PDB entry 4H1L | X-ray diffraction, 3.30 A resolution | chains A and C of the 5 polymer chains in the assembly

Chain A:
Molecule: HLA class II histocompatibility antigen, DR alpha chain
Organism: Homo sapiens
UniProt: P01903 (DRA_HUMAN); residues 3-180 here correspond to UniProt positions 28-205 (UniProt number = residue number + 25)
Sequence (178 residues; row label = number of the first residue in the row):
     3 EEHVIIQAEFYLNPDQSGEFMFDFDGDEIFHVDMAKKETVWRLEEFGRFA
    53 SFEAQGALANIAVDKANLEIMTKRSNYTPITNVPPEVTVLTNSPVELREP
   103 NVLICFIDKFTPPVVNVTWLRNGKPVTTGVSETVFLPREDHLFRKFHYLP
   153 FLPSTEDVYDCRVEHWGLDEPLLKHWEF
Disulfides: Cys107-Cys163
UniProt features mapped onto this chain:
  - region: Glu179, Phe180 (Connecting peptide)
  - site: Gln9 (Self- and pathogen-derived peptide antigen), Gly49 (Self-peptide antigen), Phe51 (Self- and pathogen-derived peptide antigen), Ala52 (Self-peptide antigen), Ser53 (Self- and pathogen-derived peptide antigen), Glu55 (Pathogen-derived peptide antigen), Asn62 (Self- and pathogen-derived peptide antigen), Asn69 (Pathogen-derived peptide antigen), Arg76 (Self- and pathogen-derived peptide antigen)
  - glycosylation (N-linked (GlcNAc...) asparagine): Asn78, Asn118

Chain C:
Molecule: mimotope peptide
Organism: Escherichia coli
Sequence (13 residues; row label = number of the first residue in the row; numbers below 1 keep their minus sign (Gln-1 is residue -1)):
    -1 QHIRCNIPKRISA

How chain A and chain C interact:
Pairs across the interface (27; chain A residue first):
  Gln9(A) - Asn4(C)  hydrogen bond (side chain-backbone)
  Phe32(A) - Ile1(C)  hydrophobic
  Trp43(A) - Ile1(C)  hydrophobic
  Phe51(A) - Gln-1(C)
  Ala52(A) - Gln-1(C)
  Ser53(A) - Gln-1(C)  hydrogen bond (backbone-backbone)
  Ser53(A) - His0(C)
  Ser53(A) - Ile1(C)  hydrogen bond (backbone-backbone)
  Phe54(A) - Ile1(C)
  Phe54(A) - Cys3(C)  hydrophobic
  Asn62(A) - Cys3(C)
  Asn62(A) - Asn4(C)  hydrogen bond (side chain-backbone)
  Asn62(A) - Ile5(C)
  Asn62(A) - Pro6(C)
  Val65(A) - Pro6(C)  hydrophobic
  Val65(A) - Lys7(C)
  Val65(A) - Arg8(C)
  Ala68(A) - Arg8(C)
  Asn69(A) - Lys7(C)
  Asn69(A) - Arg8(C)
  Asn69(A) - Ile9(C)  hydrogen bond (side chain-backbone)
  Ile72(A) - Ile9(C)  hydrophobic
  Ile72(A) - Ser10(C)
  Ile72(A) - Ala11(C)  hydrophobic
  Met73(A) - Ile9(C)  hydrophobic
  Arg76(A) - Ser10(C)  hydrogen bond (side chain-backbone)
  Arg76(A) - Ala11(C)
Interface residues without a listed pair, chain A (20 interface residues in all): Glu11, Phe22, Phe24, Ile31, Ala64, Asp66
Interface residues without a listed pair, chain C (13 interface residues in all): Arg2

Summary:
20 residues of chain A face 13 of chain C across their interface; the contacts include 6 hydrogen bonds. Polar
contacts include Gln9(A)-Asn4(C), Asn62(A)-Asn4(C) and Asn69(A)-Ile9(C).
Here chain A is HLA class II histocompatibility antigen, DR alpha chain (Homo sapiens) and chain C is mimotope
peptide (Escherichia coli). Entry 4H1L (TCR interaction with peptide mimics of nickel offers structural
insights in nickel contact allergy) was determined by X-ray diffraction together with 4H25 and 4H26 from the
same study.
